Entry 8W1K (X-ray diffraction, 1.70 A resolution); this record covers chain A.

== Chain A ==
Molecule: Fatty acid decarboxylase
From: Corynebacterium lipophiloflavum
UniProtKB: C0XPZ5 (C0XPZ5_CORLD); residue numbers follow UniProt; this construct covers 1-429
Sequence (450 residues; row label = number of the first residue in the row; numbers below 1 keep their minus sign (Met-20 is residue -20)):
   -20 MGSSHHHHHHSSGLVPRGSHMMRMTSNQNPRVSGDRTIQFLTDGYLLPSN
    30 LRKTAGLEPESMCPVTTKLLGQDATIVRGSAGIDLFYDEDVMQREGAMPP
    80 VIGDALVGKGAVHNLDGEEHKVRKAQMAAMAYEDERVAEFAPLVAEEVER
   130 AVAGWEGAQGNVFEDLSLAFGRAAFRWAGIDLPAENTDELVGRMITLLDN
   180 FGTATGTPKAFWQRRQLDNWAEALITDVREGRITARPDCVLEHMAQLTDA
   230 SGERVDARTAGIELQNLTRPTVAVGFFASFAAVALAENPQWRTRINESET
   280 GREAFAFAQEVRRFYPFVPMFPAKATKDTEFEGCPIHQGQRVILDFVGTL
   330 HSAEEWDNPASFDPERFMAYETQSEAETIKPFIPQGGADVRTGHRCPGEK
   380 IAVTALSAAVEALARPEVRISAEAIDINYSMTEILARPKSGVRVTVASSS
Disordered / not traced: -20 to 8, 429
Sequence notes: expression tag (-20 to 0)
Metal / ion sites: heme Fe near Cys375 (its only coordinating residue here)
Residues lining bound ligands: heme (HEM): Phe65, Tyr66, Arg73, Val91, His92, His99, Lys103, Met106, Ala110, Asn245, Leu246, Pro249, Thr250, Ala252, Val253, Phe256, Phe296, Val297, Phe300, Phe325, Pro363, Gln364, Gly365, Gly372, His373, Arg374, Cys375, Pro376, Gly377, Ile380, Ala381

== Overview ==
Bound to chain A: heme.
Chain A is Fatty acid decarboxylase (Corynebacterium lipophiloflavum); the structure, Crystal Structure of a
fatty acid decarboxylase from Corynebacterium lipophiloflavum in complex with oleic acid, was determined by
X-ray diffraction together with 8VWK and 8W1J from the same study.
